Entry 7O12 (electron microscopy, 3.70 A resolution); this record covers chains B and C of the 5 polymer chains in the assembly.

Chain B (and C):
Molecule: Probable ABC transporter ATP-binding protein NosF
Organism: Pseudomonas stutzeri ATCC 14405
Notes: chain C of this document is another copy of the same molecule, construct and numbering; everything in this record applies to it too
UniProtKB: P19844 (NOSF_PSEST); numbering as in UniProt (aligned over 1-308)
Sequence (308 residues; each row starts with the number of its first residue):
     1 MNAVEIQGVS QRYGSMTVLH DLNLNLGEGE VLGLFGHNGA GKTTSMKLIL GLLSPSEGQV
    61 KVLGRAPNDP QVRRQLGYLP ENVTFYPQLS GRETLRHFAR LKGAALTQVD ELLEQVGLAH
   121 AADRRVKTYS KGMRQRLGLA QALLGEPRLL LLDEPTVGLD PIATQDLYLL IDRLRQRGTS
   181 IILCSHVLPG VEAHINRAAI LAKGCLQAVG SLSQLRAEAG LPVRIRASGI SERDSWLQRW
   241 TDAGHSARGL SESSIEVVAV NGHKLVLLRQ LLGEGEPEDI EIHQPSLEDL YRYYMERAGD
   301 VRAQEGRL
Not modelled in the structure: 1, 300-308
Ion coordination: Mg2+: T43, E81 (together with AMP-PNP)
Small-molecule neighbours: AMP-PNP (ANP; phosphoaminophosphonic acid-adenylate ester): Y13, V18, H37, N38, G39, A40, G41, K42, T43, T44, E81, H186

Chain B / chain C interface:
Pairs across the interface - 59 pairs, chain B then chain C:
  G36(B) with D160(C)
  H37(B) with D160(C)
  N38(B) with G158(C), hydrogen bond (side chain-backbone); D160(C), hydrogen bond (backbone-side chain)
  G158(B) with N38(C), hydrogen bond (backbone-side chain); E154(C)
  L159(B) with H186(C)
  D160(B) with G36(C); H37(C); N38(C), hydrogen bond (side chain-backbone); H186(C), salt bridge
  P161(B) with H186(C); L188(C), hydrophobic; E288(C); Y291(C)
  I162(B) with Y291(C); R292(C)
  Q165(B) with E288(C); R292(C)
  H186(B) with L159(C); D160(C), salt bridge; P161(C)
  V187(B) with V187(C), hydrophobic
  L188(B) with P161(C), hydrophobic
  P189(B) with P189(C)
  N261(B) with E278(C)
  K264(B) with E278(C); I280(C)
  L265(B) with L272(C); P277(C), hydrophobic
  L268(B) with L272(C)
  R269(B) with L272(C)
  L272(B) with L265(C); L268(C); R269(C); L272(C), hydrophobic
  P277(B) with K264(C); L265(C), hydrophobic
  E278(B) with N261(C); K264(C)
  D279(B) with K264(C); Q284(C)
  I280(B) with K264(C); I282(C); Q284(C), hydrogen bond (backbone-side chain)
  E281(B) with I282(C)
  I282(B) with I280(C); E281(C); I282(C), hydrogen bond (backbone-backbone)
  H283(B) with E281(C), salt bridge; H283(C), hydrogen bond
  Q284(B) with D279(C); I280(C), hydrogen bond (side chain-backbone); E281(C)
  E288(B) with P161(C)
  Y291(B) with P161(C); I162(C), hydrophobic
  R292(B) with I162(C); Q165(C)
Other interface residues (no listed pair), chain B (34 interface residues in all): K42, G132, E154, T164
Other interface residues (no listed pair), chain C (32 interface residues in all): K42

Summary:
The interface between chain B and chain C involves 34 residues on one side and 32 on the other, with 8
hydrogen bonds and 3 salt bridges. Polar pairs include D160(B)-H186(C), H283(B)-E281(C) and N38(B)-G158(C).
Chain B binds AMP-PNP. T43(B) and E81(B) form the Mg2+ site.
Chain B and chain C are both Probable ABC transporter ATP-binding protein NosF (Pseudomonas stutzeri ATCC
14405); the structure, ABC transporter NosDFY, AMPPNP-bound in GDN, was determined by electron microscopy
together with 7O0Y, 7O0Z, 7O10, 7O11, 7O13, 7O14 and 10 further entries from the same study.
